Entry 6ID3 (X-ray diffraction, 2.60 A resolution); this record covers chains A and B.

[Chain A]
Molecule: Hemagglutinin HA1 chain
Organism: Influenza A virus
UniProtKB: R4NN21 (R4NN21_9INFA); residues 1-321 here correspond to UniProt positions 19-339 (UniProt number = residue number + 18)
Sequence (321 residues; numbered 1 to 321; the number before each row is that of its first residue):
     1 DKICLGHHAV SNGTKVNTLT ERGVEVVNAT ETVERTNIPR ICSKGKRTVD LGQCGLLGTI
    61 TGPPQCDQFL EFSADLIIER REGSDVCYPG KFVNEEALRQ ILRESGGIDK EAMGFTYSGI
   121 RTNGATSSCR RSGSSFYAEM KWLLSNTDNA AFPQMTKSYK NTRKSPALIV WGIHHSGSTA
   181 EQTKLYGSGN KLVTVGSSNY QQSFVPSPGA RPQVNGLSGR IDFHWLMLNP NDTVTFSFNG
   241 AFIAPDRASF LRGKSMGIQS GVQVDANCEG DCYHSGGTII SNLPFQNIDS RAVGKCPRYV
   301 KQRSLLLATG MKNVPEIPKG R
Disordered / not traced: 1-2, 317-321
Sequence notes: engineered mutation S128 (Ala146 in R4NN21), G177 (Val195 in R4NN21)
Cystine bridges: C42-C268, C54-C66, C87-C129, C272-C296
Glycans and other covalent adducts: N-acetylglucosamine (NAG) linked to N28, N231

[Chain B]
Molecule: Hemagglutinin HA2 chain
Organism: Influenza A virus
UniProtKB: R4NN21 (R4NN21_9INFA); residues 322-498 here correspond to UniProt positions 340-516 (UniProt number = residue number + 18)
Sequence (177 residues; row label = number of the first residue in the row):
   322 GLFGAIAGFI ENGWEGLIDG WYGFRHQNAQ GEGTAADYKS TQSAIDQITG KLNRLIEKTN
   382 QQFELIDNEF NEVEKQIGNV INWTRDSITE VWSYNAELLV AMENQHTIDL ADSEMDKLYE
   442 RVKRQLRENA EEDGTGCFEI FHKCDDDCMA SIRNNTYDHS KYREEAMQNR IQIDPVK
Disordered / not traced: 322-329, 491-498
Cystine bridges: C465-C469
Glycans and other covalent adducts: N-acetylglucosamine (NAG) linked to N403

[Chain A / chain B interface]
Pairs across the interface (115; chain A residue first):
  I3(A) - F345(B)  hydrophobic
  I3(A) - C458(B)
  I3(A) - F459(B)  hydrogen bond (backbone-backbone)
  C4(A) - W335(B)
  C4(A) - F345(B)
  C4(A) - R346(B)  hydrogen bond (backbone-backbone)
  C4(A) - C458(B)  disulfide
  L5(A) - I331(B)
  L5(A) - W335(B)
  L5(A) - G344(B)
  L5(A) - Y440(B)  hydrophobic
  L5(A) - G457(B)
  G6(A) - W335(B)
  G6(A) - Y343(B)
  G6(A) - G344(B)  hydrogen bond (backbone-backbone)
  G6(A) - M436(B)
  H7(A) - G334(B)
  H7(A) - W335(B)  hydrogen bond (backbone-backbone)
  H7(A) - W342(B)
  H7(A) - Y343(B)
  H7(A) - M436(B)
  H8(A) - W335(B)
  H8(A) - L338(B)
  H8(A) - G341(B)
  H8(A) - W342(B)  hydrogen bond (backbone-backbone)
  A9(A) - G334(B)
  A9(A) - W335(B)  hydrogen bond (backbone-backbone)
  A9(A) - E336(B)
  V16(A) - N425(B)
  N17(A) - A422(B)
  N17(A) - N425(B)  hydrogen bond (backbone-side chain)
  T18(A) - A422(B)
  T18(A) - N425(B)
  T18(A) - Q426(B)  hydrogen bond
  L19(A) - A422(B)  hydrophobic
  L19(A) - M423(B)
  L19(A) - Q426(B)  hydrogen bond (backbone-side chain)
  T20(A) - Q426(B)
  V24(A) - I429(B)  hydrophobic
  T32(A) - V421(B)
  E79(A) - F391(B)
  R80(A) - F391(B)
  R81(A) - E390(B)  salt bridge
  R81(A) - F391(B)
  E95(A) - N392(B)  hydrogen bond
  E96(A) - D388(B)
  E96(A) - N389(B)  hydrogen bond
  E96(A) - V394(B)
  R99(A) - N389(B)
  Q100(A) - L386(B)
  Q100(A) - I387(B)  hydrogen bond (side chain-backbone)
  R103(A) - L386(B)
  R103(A) - N389(B)
  K254(A) - Q383(B)
  M256(A) - Q383(B)
  M256(A) - E385(B)
  Q259(A) - L386(B)
  Q259(A) - N389(B)  hydrogen bond
  Q259(A) - E390(B)  hydrogen bond (side chain-backbone)
  Q259(A) - F391(B)
  S275(A) - E390(B)  hydrogen bond
  N282(A) - I377(B)
  N282(A) - E378(B)  hydrogen bond (backbone-backbone)
  P284(A) - L376(B)
  F285(A) - A417(B)  hydrophobic
  F285(A) - L420(B)  hydrophobic
  S290(A) - R406(B)
  R291(A) - D388(B)  salt bridge
  R291(A) - N389(B)
  R291(A) - E390(B)
  R291(A) - R406(B)
  V293(A) - F384(B)
  V293(A) - E385(B)
  V293(A) - L386(B)  hydrophobic
  G294(A) - Q382(B)
  G294(A) - Q383(B)
  G294(A) - F384(B)  hydrogen bond (backbone-backbone)
  K295(A) - T380(B)
  K295(A) - N381(B)
  K295(A) - Q382(B)
  R298(A) - W413(B)
  Y299(A) - T410(B)
  Y299(A) - W413(B)
  V300(A) - W413(B)
  V300(A) - S414(B)
  V300(A) - A417(B)  hydrophobic
  K301(A) - T410(B)
  K301(A) - E411(B)
  K301(A) - S414(B)  hydrogen bond (backbone-side chain)
  Q302(A) - S414(B)  hydrogen bond (side chain-backbone)
  Q302(A) - E418(B)  hydrogen bond
  L305(A) - A417(B)  hydrophobic
  L305(A) - E418(B)
  L305(A) - V421(B)  hydrophobic
  L306(A) - V421(B)
  L306(A) - N425(B)  hydrogen bond (backbone-side chain)
  L307(A) - L373(B)  hydrophobic
  L307(A) - L376(B)  hydrophobic
  L307(A) - E424(B)
  L307(A) - N425(B)
  A308(A) - N425(B)  hydrogen bond (backbone-side chain)
  A308(A) - T428(B)
  T309(A) - W342(B)
  T309(A) - I369(B)
  T309(A) - L373(B)
  G310(A) - T428(B)
  M311(A) - Y343(B)  hydrophobic
  M311(A) - A432(B)  hydrophobic
  K312(A) - I429(B)
  V314(A) - E332(B)
  V314(A) - N333(B)
  V314(A) - G334(B)  hydrogen bond (backbone-backbone)
  P315(A) - N333(B)
  P315(A) - E336(B)
  E316(A) - E336(B)  hydrogen bond (backbone-side chain)
Other interface residues (no listed pair), chain A (58 interface residues in all): S11, V26, E104, S255, G257, S260, L283, C296
Other interface residues (no listed pair), chain B (62 interface residues in all): H347, K379, L419, L439, V443, I461, M470, I473
Cross-chain cystine bridges: C4(A)-C458(B)

[In short]
The interface between chain A and chain B involves 58 residues on one side and 62 on the other; the contacts
include 1 disulfide bond, 24 hydrogen bonds and 2 salt bridges. Polar pairs include R81(A)-E390(B),
R291(A)-D388(B) and N17(A)-N425(B).
Here chain A is Hemagglutinin HA1 chain and chain B is Hemagglutinin HA2 chain, both from Influenza A virus.
Entry 6ID3 (Crystal structure of H7 hemagglutinin mutant H7-SGPL ( A138S, V186G) from the influenza virus
A/Anhui/1/2013 (H7N9)) was determined by X-ray diffraction, deposited together with 6ICW, 6ICX, 6ICY, 6ID2,
6ID5, 6ID8 and 4 further entries.
